Entry 4K94 (X-ray diffraction, 2.40 A resolution); this record covers chains L and H of the 3 polymer chains in the assembly.

[Chain L]
Protein: Fab19 heavy chain
Source organism: Homo sapiens
Chain sequence (226 residues; each row starts with the number of its first residue):
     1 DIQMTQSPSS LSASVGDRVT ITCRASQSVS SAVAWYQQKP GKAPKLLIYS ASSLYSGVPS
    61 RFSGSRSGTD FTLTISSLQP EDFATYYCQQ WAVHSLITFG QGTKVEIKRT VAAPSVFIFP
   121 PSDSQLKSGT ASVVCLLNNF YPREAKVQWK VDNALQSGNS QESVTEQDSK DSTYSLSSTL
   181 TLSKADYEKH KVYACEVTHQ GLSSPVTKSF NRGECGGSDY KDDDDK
Disordered / not traced: 1-2, 213-226
Disulfides: C23-C88, C135-C195

[Chain H]
Protein: Fab19 light chain
Source organism: Homo sapiens
Chain sequence (220 residues; numbered 1 to 220; the number before each row is that of its first residue):
     1 EVQLVESGGG LVQPGGSLRL SCAASGFNIS SYSMHWVRQA PGKGLEWVAS IYPYSGYTYY
    61 ADSVKGRFTI SADTSKNTAY LQMNSLRAED TAVYYCARYV YHALDYWGQG TLVTVSSAST
   121 KGPSVFPLAP SSKSTSGGTA ALGCLVKDYF PEPVTVSWNS GALTSGVHTF PAVLQSSGLY
   181 SLSSVVTVPS SSLGTQTYIC NVNHKPSNTK VDKKVEPKSC
Disordered / not traced: 131-141, 193-196, 218-220
Disulfides: C22-C96, C144-C200
Residues lining bound ligands: N-acetylglucosamine (NAG; 2-acetamido-2-deoxy-beta-D-glucopyranose): S30, Y54, T74

[Chain L / chain H interface]
Pairs across the interface (60; chain L residue first):
  A32(L) - H102(H)
  A34(L) - A103(H)  hydrophobic
  Y36(L) - A103(H)
  Y36(L) - L104(H)  hydrogen bond (side chain-backbone)
  Q38(L) - Q39(H)  hydrogen bond
  Q38(L) - Y95(H)
  K42(L) - Y95(H)
  A43(L) - Y95(H)  hydrophobic
  A43(L) - W107(H)  hydrophobic
  A43(L) - G108(H)
  P44(L) - L45(H)  hydrophobic
  P44(L) - W107(H)
  L46(L) - A103(H)  hydrophobic
  L46(L) - L104(H)
  L46(L) - D105(H)
  Y49(L) - Y101(H)  hydrophobic
  Y49(L) - A103(H)  hydrophobic
  S50(L) - Y101(H)
  Y55(L) - D105(H)
  Y55(L) - Y106(H)
  Y87(L) - Q39(H)  hydrogen bond
  Y87(L) - K43(H)
  Y87(L) - G44(H)
  Y87(L) - L45(H)  hydrophobic
  Q89(L) - H102(H)  hydrogen bond (side chain-backbone)
  Q89(L) - A103(H)
  W91(L) - Y99(H)
  W91(L) - H102(H)
  L96(L) - W47(H)  hydrophobic
  I97(L) - W47(H)  hydrophobic
  I97(L) - Y99(H)  hydrophobic
  F99(L) - L45(H)
  F99(L) - W47(H)
  F119(L) - L128(H)
  F119(L) - A129(H)
  F119(L) - L142(H)
  S122(L) - F126(H)
  S122(L) - P127(H)
  S124(L) - F126(H)
  Q125(L) - F126(H)
  V134(L) - L128(H)  hydrophobic
  V134(L) - L145(H)  hydrophobic
  L136(L) - F170(H)  hydrophobic
  L136(L) - V185(H)  hydrophobic
  N138(L) - H168(H)
  N138(L) - T187(H)
  N139(L) - H168(H)
  Q161(L) - V173(H)
  Q161(L) - L174(H)  hydrogen bond (side chain-backbone)
  Q161(L) - Q175(H)
  E162(L) - V173(H)
  S163(L) - F170(H)
  S163(L) - P171(H)  hydrogen bond (side chain-backbone)
  S163(L) - V173(H)
  V164(L) - P171(H)
  T165(L) - F170(H)
  S175(L) - H168(H)
  S175(L) - F170(H)
  L176(L) - F170(H)
  S177(L) - F170(H)
Interface residues without a listed pair, chain L (38 interface residues in all): Q101, P120, S128, S132, T181
Interface residues without a listed pair, chain H (38 interface residues in all): H35, V37, E46, Y59, P130, G143, K147, S176, S183

[Overview]
Chain L and chain H each contribute 38 residues to their interface, with 6 hydrogen bonds. Among the polar
pairs are Y36(L)-L104(H), Q38(L)-Q39(H) and Y87(L)-Q39(H). Chain H binds N-acetylglucosamine.
Here chain L is Fab19 heavy chain and chain H is Fab19 light chain, both from Homo sapiens. Entry 4K94
(Crystal structure of KIT D4D5 fragment in complex with anti-Kit antibody Fab19) was determined by X-ray
diffraction together with 4K9E from the same study.
